8KEA - chains D and E of the 45 polymer chains in the assembly; structure by electron microscopy, 3.44 A resolution.

Chain D (and E):
Molecule: central spike
Organism: unclassified Caudoviricetes
Notes: chain E of this document is another copy of the same molecule, construct and numbering; everything in this record applies to it too
Amino-acid sequence (270 residues; numbered 1 to 270; the number before each row is that of its first residue):
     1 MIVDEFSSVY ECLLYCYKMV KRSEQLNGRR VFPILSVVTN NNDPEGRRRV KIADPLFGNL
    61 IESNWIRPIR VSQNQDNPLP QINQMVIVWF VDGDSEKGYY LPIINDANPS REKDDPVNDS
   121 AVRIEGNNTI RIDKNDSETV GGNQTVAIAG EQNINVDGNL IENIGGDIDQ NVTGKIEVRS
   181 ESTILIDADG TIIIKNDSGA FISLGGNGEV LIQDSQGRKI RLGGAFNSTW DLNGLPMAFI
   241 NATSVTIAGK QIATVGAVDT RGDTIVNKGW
Disordered / not traced: 246-270

Interface between chain D and chain E:
Pairs across the interface - 307 pairs, chain D then chain E:
  Val3(D) with Tyr17(E)
  Val9(D) with Leu13(E), hydrophobic
  Cys12(D) with Tyr17(E), hydrophobic
  Leu13(D) with Leu13(E), hydrophobic
  Tyr15(D) with Tyr17(E), hydrophobic; Val20(E), hydrophobic; Glu24(E), hydrogen bond
  Cys16(D) with Tyr17(E), hydrophobic
  Met19(D) with Ser23(E), hydrogen bond (backbone-side chain); Glu24(E)
  Val20(D) with Ser23(E)
  Arg22(D) with Ser23(E); Leu26(E); Asn27(E); Arg29(E), hydrogen bond (side chain-backbone); Val31(E)
  Ser23(D) with Ser23(E), hydrogen bond (backbone-side chain)
  Leu26(D) with Leu26(E), hydrophobic; Phe32(E), hydrophobic
  Arg29(D) with Phe32(E)
  Arg30(D) with Phe32(E)
  Val31(D) with Phe32(E), hydrophobic
  Asn41(D) with Val117(E)
  Gly46(D) with Ser110(E), hydrogen bond (backbone-side chain)
  Arg47(D) with Ser110(E)
  Arg48(D) with Ser110(E); Arg111(E), hydrogen bond (side chain-backbone); Lys113(E); Pro116(E)
  Pro68(D) with Ile103(E); Ile104(E), hydrophobic
  Ile69(D) with Leu101(E), hydrophobic; Pro102(E)
  Arg70(D) with Leu101(E); Pro102(E), hydrogen bond (backbone-backbone); Ile104(E)
  Val71(D) with Arg70(E); Val71(E), hydrophobic; Asn77(E); Leu101(E), hydrophobic; Pro102(E)
  Ser72(D) with Asn77(E); Pro78(E), hydrogen bond (side chain-backbone); Pro102(E)
  Gln73(D) with Pro78(E); Leu79(E); Gln81(E); Gln84(E); Asn108(E), hydrogen bond (backbone-side chain); Glu125(E), hydrogen bond
  Asn74(D) with Arg111(E); Val122(E); Arg123(E), hydrogen bond (backbone-backbone); Glu125(E), hydrogen bond
  Gln75(D) with Ala121(E); Val122(E)
  Asp76(D) with Ile104(E); Arg111(E); Lys113(E), salt bridge; Asp119(E); Ser120(E); Ala121(E), hydrogen bond (backbone-backbone)
  Asn77(D) with Lys113(E), hydrogen bond (backbone-side chain); Asp119(E)
  Pro78(D) with Val117(E); Asn118(E); Asp119(E); Ser120(E)
  Leu79(D) with Pro116(E); Val117(E), hydrogen bond (backbone-backbone)
  Pro80(D) with Val117(E)
  Gln81(D) with Asn118(E)
  Trp89(D) with Trp89(E)
  Phe90(D) with Pro33(E)
  Val91(D) with Pro33(E); Ile34(E), hydrophobic; Leu35(E); Ile87(E), hydrophobic
  Asp92(D) with Phe32(E); Pro33(E), hydrogen bond (backbone-backbone)
  Gly93(D) with Phe32(E)
  Tyr99(D) with Leu35(E); Ile103(E)
  Ile124(D) with Asn118(E); Ser120(E)
  Glu125(D) with Asn118(E)
  Gly126(D) with Asn118(E), hydrogen bond (backbone-backbone); Asp119(E)
  Asn127(D) with Asp114(E); Asp119(E), hydrogen bond (backbone-side chain); Ser120(E), hydrogen bond (backbone-backbone)
  Asn128(D) with Ser120(E)
  Thr129(D) with Ser120(E), hydrogen bond (backbone-backbone); Ala121(E); Val122(E), hydrogen bond (backbone-backbone)
  Ile130(D) with Val122(E)
  Arg131(D) with Val122(E), hydrogen bond (backbone-backbone); Arg123(E); Ile124(E), hydrogen bond (backbone-backbone)
  Ile132(D) with Ile124(E); Gly126(E); Asn128(E)
  Asp133(D) with Arg123(E), salt bridge; Ile124(E), hydrogen bond (backbone-backbone); Glu125(E)
  Lys134(D) with Glu125(E), hydrogen bond (side chain-backbone); Gly126(E); Asn127(E)
  Asn135(D) with Asn127(E), hydrogen bond (backbone-side chain); Asn128(E), hydrogen bond (backbone-backbone)
  Asp136(D) with Asn128(E)
  Ser137(D) with Asn128(E), hydrogen bond (backbone-backbone); Thr129(E); Ile130(E), hydrogen bond (backbone-backbone)
  Glu138(D) with Ile130(E)
  Thr139(D) with Ile130(E), hydrogen bond (backbone-backbone); Arg131(E); Ile132(E), hydrogen bond (backbone-backbone)
  Val140(D) with Ile132(E); Lys134(E); Asp136(E)
  Gly141(D) with Ile132(E), hydrogen bond (backbone-backbone); Asp133(E)
  Gly142(D) with Asp133(E); Lys134(E); Asn135(E)
  Asn143(D) with Asn135(E), hydrogen bond (backbone-side chain); Asp136(E), hydrogen bond (backbone-backbone)
  Gln144(D) with Asp136(E)
  Thr145(D) with Asp136(E), hydrogen bond (backbone-backbone); Ser137(E); Glu138(E), hydrogen bond (backbone-backbone)
  Val146(D) with Glu138(E)
  Ala147(D) with Glu138(E), hydrogen bond (backbone-backbone); Thr139(E); Val140(E), hydrogen bond (backbone-backbone)
  Ile148(D) with Val140(E); Gly142(E); Gln144(E)
  Ala149(D) with Val140(E), hydrogen bond (backbone-backbone); Gly141(E); Gly142(E)
  Gly150(D) with Gly142(E), hydrogen bond (backbone-backbone); Asn143(E)
  Glu151(D) with Asn143(E), hydrogen bond (backbone-side chain); Gln144(E), hydrogen bond (backbone-backbone)
  Gln152(D) with Gln144(E), hydrogen bond
  Asn153(D) with Gln144(E), hydrogen bond (backbone-backbone); Thr145(E); Val146(E), hydrogen bond (backbone-backbone)
  Ile154(D) with Val146(E)
  Asn155(D) with Val146(E), hydrogen bond (backbone-backbone); Ala147(E); Ile148(E), hydrogen bond (backbone-backbone)
  Val156(D) with Ile148(E); Gly150(E); Gln152(E)
  Asp157(D) with Ile148(E), hydrogen bond (backbone-backbone); Ala149(E); Gly150(E)
  Gly158(D) with Gly150(E), hydrogen bond (backbone-backbone)
  Asn159(D) with Glu151(E); Gln152(E), hydrogen bond (backbone-backbone)
  Leu160(D) with Gln152(E)
  Ile161(D) with Glu151(E); Gln152(E), hydrogen bond (backbone-backbone); Asn153(E); Ile154(E), hydrogen bond (backbone-backbone)
  Glu162(D) with Ile154(E)
  Asn163(D) with Ile154(E), hydrogen bond (backbone-backbone); Asn155(E), hydrogen bond; Val156(E), hydrogen bond (backbone-backbone)
  Ile164(D) with Val156(E); Gly158(E)
  Gly165(D) with Val156(E), hydrogen bond (backbone-backbone); Asp157(E); Gly158(E)
  Gly166(D) with Asp157(E); Gly158(E), hydrogen bond (backbone-backbone); Asn159(E)
  Asp167(D) with Asn159(E), hydrogen bond (backbone-side chain); Leu160(E), hydrogen bond (backbone-backbone)
  Ile168(D) with Leu160(E)
  Asp169(D) with Leu160(E), hydrogen bond (backbone-backbone); Ile161(E); Glu162(E), hydrogen bond (backbone-backbone)
  Gln170(D) with Glu162(E), hydrogen bond; Ile168(E)
  Asn171(D) with Glu162(E), hydrogen bond (backbone-backbone); Asn163(E), hydrogen bond; Ile164(E), hydrogen bond (backbone-backbone)
  Val172(D) with Ile164(E); Gly166(E); Ile168(E), hydrophobic
  Thr173(D) with Ile164(E), hydrogen bond (backbone-backbone); Gly165(E), hydrogen bond (side chain-backbone); Gly166(E)
  Gly174(D) with Gly166(E), hydrogen bond (backbone-backbone); Asp167(E)
  Lys175(D) with Asp167(E), hydrogen bond (backbone-side chain); Ile168(E), hydrogen bond (backbone-backbone)
  Ile176(D) with Ile168(E)
  Glu177(D) with Ile168(E), hydrogen bond (backbone-backbone); Asp169(E); Gln170(E), hydrogen bond (backbone-backbone)
  Val178(D) with Gln170(E); Ile176(E), hydrophobic
  Arg179(D) with Gln170(E), hydrogen bond (backbone-backbone); Asn171(E); Val172(E), hydrogen bond (backbone-backbone); Asp197(E), salt bridge
  Ser180(D) with Val172(E); Gly174(E), hydrogen bond (side chain-backbone); Ile176(E)
  Glu181(D) with Val172(E); Thr173(E)
  Ser182(D) with Thr173(E); Gly174(E), hydrogen bond (side chain-backbone); Lys175(E), hydrogen bond (side chain-backbone)
  Thr183(D) with Lys175(E); Ile176(E), hydrogen bond (backbone-backbone)
  Ile184(D) with Ile176(E)
  Leu185(D) with Ile176(E), hydrogen bond (backbone-backbone); Glu177(E); Val178(E), hydrogen bond (backbone-backbone)
  Ile186(D) with Val178(E)
  Asp187(D) with Val178(E), hydrogen bond (backbone-backbone); Arg179(E), salt bridge; Ser180(E), hydrogen bond (backbone-backbone); Ile184(E)
  Ala188(D) with Arg179(E); Ser180(E); Ile184(E), hydrophobic
  Asp189(D) with Arg179(E); Ser180(E), hydrogen bond (backbone-backbone); Glu181(E)
  Gly190(D) with Ser182(E)
  Thr191(D) with Ser182(E); Thr183(E); Ile184(E), hydrogen bond (backbone-backbone)
  Ile192(D) with Ile184(E)
  Ile193(D) with Ile184(E), hydrogen bond (backbone-backbone); Leu185(E), hydrophobic; Ile186(E), hydrogen bond (backbone-backbone)
  Ile194(D) with Ile186(E); Ile192(E), hydrophobic; Leu204(E)
  Lys195(D) with Ile186(E), hydrogen bond (backbone-backbone); Asp187(E); Ala188(E), hydrogen bond (backbone-backbone); Ile192(E)
  Asn196(D) with Ala188(E); Gly190(E); Leu204(E); Gly205(E), hydrogen bond (side chain-backbone)
  Asp197(D) with Ala188(E); Asp189(E)
  Ser198(D) with Gly206(E), hydrogen bond (side chain-backbone); Gly208(E)
  Ala200(D) with Leu204(E); Gly208(E)
  Phe201(D) with Leu204(E), hydrophobic
  Ile202(D) with Ile202(E), hydrophobic; Leu204(E), hydrophobic
  Ile212(D) with Val210(E), hydrophobic; Leu222(E)
  Gln213(D) with Val210(E)
  Asp214(D) with Gly208(E); Leu222(E); Gly223(E), hydrogen bond (side chain-backbone)
  Ser215(D) with Asn207(E), hydrogen bond (side chain-backbone); Gly208(E), hydrogen bond (backbone-backbone); Gly223(E)
  Gln216(D) with Gly223(E)
  Arg218(D) with Leu222(E), hydrogen bond (side chain-backbone); Gly223(E); Phe226(E), hydrogen bond (side chain-backbone); Asn227(E); Ser228(E)
  Trp230(D) with Ser228(E), hydrogen bond; Trp230(E), hydrophobic
  Leu232(D) with Ser228(E)
  Pro236(D) with Asn227(E); Ser228(E)
  Met237(D) with Ser228(E)
  Ala238(D) with Ser228(E), hydrogen bond (backbone-backbone); Thr229(E); Trp230(E), hydrogen bond (backbone-backbone)
  Phe239(D) with Trp230(E), hydrophobic; Met237(E), hydrophobic
  Ile240(D) with Arg221(E); Thr229(E); Trp230(E), hydrogen bond (backbone-backbone); Asp231(E); Leu232(E), hydrogen bond (backbone-backbone)
  Asn241(D) with Asp231(E); Leu232(E), hydrogen bond (side chain-backbone); Asn233(E), hydrogen bond (side chain-backbone); Gly234(E), hydrogen bond (backbone-backbone); Leu235(E)
  Ala242(D) with Leu232(E), hydrophobic
  Thr243(D) with Gly234(E), hydrogen bond (side chain-backbone); Leu235(E)
  Ser244(D) with Leu235(E); Pro236(E); Met237(E), hydrogen bond (backbone-backbone)
  Val245(D) with Met237(E)
Also at the interface, not in a pair above, chain D (140 interface residues in all): Met1, Asp4, Leu101, Asn118, Ile220, Leu235
Also at the interface, not in a pair above, chain E (135 interface residues in all): Cys16, Lys21, Gly28, Ile69, Gln73

Overview:
140 residues of chain D face 135 of chain E across their interface; the contacts include 105 hydrogen bonds
and 4 salt bridges. Polar pairs include Asp76(D)-Lys113(E), Asp133(D)-Arg123(E) and Arg179(D)-Asp197(E).
Chain D and chain E are both central spike (unclassified Caudoviricetes); the structure, Cyanophage A-1(L)
baseplate-initiators, was determined by electron microscopy together with 8KEC, 8KEE, 8KEF and 8KEG from the
same study.
